PDB entry 2C3L | X-ray diffraction, 2.35 A resolution | chain A

== Chain A ==
Molecule: Serine/threonine-protein kinase CHK1
Organism: Homo sapiens
Notes: EC 2.7.1.37; fragment: n-terminal kinase domain, residues 1-289
UniProtKB: O14757 (CHK1_HUMAN); residue numbers follow UniProt; this construct covers 1-289
Chain sequence (297 residues; each row starts with the number of its first residue):
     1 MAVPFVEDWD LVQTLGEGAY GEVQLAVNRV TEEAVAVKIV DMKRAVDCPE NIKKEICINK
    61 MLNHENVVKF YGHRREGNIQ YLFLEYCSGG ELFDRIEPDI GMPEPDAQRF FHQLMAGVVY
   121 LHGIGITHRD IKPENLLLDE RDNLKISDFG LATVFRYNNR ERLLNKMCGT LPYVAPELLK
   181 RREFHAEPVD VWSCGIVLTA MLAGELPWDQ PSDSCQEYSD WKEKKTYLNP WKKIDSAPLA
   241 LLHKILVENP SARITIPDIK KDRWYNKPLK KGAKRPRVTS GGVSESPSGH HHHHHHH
Not modelled in the structure: 1, 45-51, 274-297
Small-molecule neighbours: 3-(1H-benzimidazol-2-yl)-1H-indazole (IDZ): L15, V23, A36, V68, L84, E85, Y86, C87, S88, G90, L137, S147
Swiss-Prot annotation at these positions:
  - active site: D130 (Proton acceptor)
  - binding site (ATP): L15 to V23, K38
  - modified residue (Phosphoserine): S280, S286
  - cross-link: K132 (Glycyl lysine isopeptide (Lys-Gly) (interchain with G-Cter in ubiquitin))

== Overview ==
Bound to chain A: 3-(1H-benzimidazol-2-yl)-1H-indazole. Curated annotation (UniProt) lists active-site residue
D130 and 10 ATP-binding residues.
Chain A is Serine/threonine-protein kinase CHK1 (Homo sapiens); the structure, Identification of a buried
pocket for potent and selective inhibition of Chk1: prediction and verification, was determined by X-ray
diffraction, deposited together with 2C3J and 2C3K.
